7L0M - chain A; structure by X-ray diffraction, 2.00 A resolution.

# Chain A
Protein: Protein-tyrosine-phosphatase
Organism: Yersinia pestis
Notes: EC 3.1.3.48
UniProt: O68720 (O68720_YERPE); residue numbers follow UniProt; this construct covers 164-468
Sequence (306 residues; row label = number of the first residue in the row):
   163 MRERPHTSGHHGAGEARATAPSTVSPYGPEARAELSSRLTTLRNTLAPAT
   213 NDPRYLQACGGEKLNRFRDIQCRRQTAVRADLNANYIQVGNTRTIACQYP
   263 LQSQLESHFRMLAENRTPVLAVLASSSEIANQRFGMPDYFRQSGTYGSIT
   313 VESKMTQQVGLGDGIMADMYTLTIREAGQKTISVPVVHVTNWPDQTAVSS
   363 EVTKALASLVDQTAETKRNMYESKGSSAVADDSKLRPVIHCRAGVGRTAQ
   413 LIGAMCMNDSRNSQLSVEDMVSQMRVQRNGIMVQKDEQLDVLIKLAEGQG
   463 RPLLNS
Not modelled in the structure: 163-186
Sequence notes: initiating methionine (163); conflict Arg235 (Cys in O68720), Ala392 (Gly in O68720); engineered mutation Thr352 (Gly in O68720)
Small-molecule neighbours: vanadate (VO4): Asp356, Gln357, Cys403, Arg404, Ala405, Gly406, Val407, Gly408, Arg409, Gln446, Gln450
From the paper describing this entry:
  - contacts within the chain: Met328-Thr352 (hydrogen bond)
  - catalytic residues: Asp356 (citing earlier work)
  - mutagenesis - G352T: increased catalytic activity on low pH
  - mutagenesis - G352T: increased catalytic activity on at pH 4
  - mutagenesis - G352T: unchanged catalytic activity on at optimal pH

# Overview
Bound to chain A: vanadate. From the paper: the catalytic residue Asp356; G352T increases catalytic activity
on low pH.
Chain A is Protein-tyrosine-phosphatase (Yersinia pestis); the structure, Vanadate-bound YopH G352T, was
determined by X-ray diffraction together with 7L0C, 7L0H and 7L0I from the same study.
